Entry 8SS4 (electron microscopy, 3.30 A resolution); this record covers chains B and E of the 6 polymer chains in the assembly.

# Chain B
Name: Glutamate receptor 2, Voltage-dependent calcium channel gamma-5 subunit chimera
Organism: Rattus norvegicus
UniProtKB: chimeric construct of P19491, Q8VHW8: residues 10-826 from P19491 (GRIA2_RAT), isoform P19491-2 positions 25-841 (UniProt number = residue number + 15); residues 832-1035 from Q8VHW8 positions 4-207 (UniProt number = residue number - 828)
Amino-acid sequence (1026 residues; numbered 10 to 1035; the number before each row is that of its first residue):
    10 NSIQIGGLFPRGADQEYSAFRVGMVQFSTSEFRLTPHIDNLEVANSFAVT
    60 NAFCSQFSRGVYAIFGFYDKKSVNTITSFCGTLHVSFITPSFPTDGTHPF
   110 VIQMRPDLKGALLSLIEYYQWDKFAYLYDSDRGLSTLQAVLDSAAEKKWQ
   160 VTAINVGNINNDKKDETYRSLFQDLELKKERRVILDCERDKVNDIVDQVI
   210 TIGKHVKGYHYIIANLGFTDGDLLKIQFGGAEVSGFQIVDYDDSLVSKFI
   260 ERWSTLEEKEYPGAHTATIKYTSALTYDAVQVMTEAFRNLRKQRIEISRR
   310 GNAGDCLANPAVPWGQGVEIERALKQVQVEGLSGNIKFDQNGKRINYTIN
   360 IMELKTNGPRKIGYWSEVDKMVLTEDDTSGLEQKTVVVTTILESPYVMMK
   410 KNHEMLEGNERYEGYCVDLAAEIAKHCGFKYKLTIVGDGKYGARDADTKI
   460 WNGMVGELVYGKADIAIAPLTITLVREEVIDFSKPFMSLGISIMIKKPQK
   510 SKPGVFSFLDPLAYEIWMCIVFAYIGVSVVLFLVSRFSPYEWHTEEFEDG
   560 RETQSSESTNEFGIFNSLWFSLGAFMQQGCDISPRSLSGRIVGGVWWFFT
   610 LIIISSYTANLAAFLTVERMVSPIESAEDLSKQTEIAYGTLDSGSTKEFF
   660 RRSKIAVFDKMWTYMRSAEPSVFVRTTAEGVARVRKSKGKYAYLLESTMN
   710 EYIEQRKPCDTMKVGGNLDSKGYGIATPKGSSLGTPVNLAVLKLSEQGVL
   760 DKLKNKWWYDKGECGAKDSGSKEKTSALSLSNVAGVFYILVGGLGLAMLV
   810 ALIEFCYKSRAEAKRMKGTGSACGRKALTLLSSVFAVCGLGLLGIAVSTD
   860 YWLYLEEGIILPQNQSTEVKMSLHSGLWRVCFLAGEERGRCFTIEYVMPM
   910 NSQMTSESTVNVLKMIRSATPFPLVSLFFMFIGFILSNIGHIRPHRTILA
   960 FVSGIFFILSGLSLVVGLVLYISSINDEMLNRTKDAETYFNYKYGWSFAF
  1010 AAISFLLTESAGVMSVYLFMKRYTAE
Disordered / not traced: 10-391, 550-568, 776-781, 821-1035
Differences from the reference sequence: conflict E241 (Asn256 in P19491), L382 (Val397 in P19491), E384 (Gly405 in P19491), D385 (Asn406 in P19491), Q392 (Asn413 in P19491), S754 (Asn775 in P19491), V758 (Leu779 in P19491); linker (827-831)
Disulfides: C718-C773
Ligand contacts: spermidine (SPD): Q586, Q587, G588

# Chain E
Name: Protein cornichon homolog 2
Organism: Homo sapiens
UniProtKB: Q6PI25 (CNIH2_HUMAN); residues 1-160 here = UniProt positions 1-160
Amino-acid sequence (160 residues; each row starts with the number of its first residue):
     1 MAFTFAAFCYMLTLVLCASLIFFVIWHIIAFDELRTDFKNPIDQGNPARA
    51 RERLKNIERICCLLRKLVVPEYSIHGLFCLMFLCAAEWVTLGLNIPLLFY
   101 HLWRYFHRPADGSEVMYDAVSIMNADILNYCQKESWCKLAFYLLSFFYYL
   151 YSMVYTLVSF
Disordered / not traced: 1, 38-55, 160

# How chain B and chain E interact
Residue-residue contacts (19):
  M527(B) with F5(E), hydrophobic
  C528(B) with F5(E), hydrophobic; F8(E), hydrophobic
  F531(B) with F5(E), hydrophobic; L12(E); M81(E), hydrophobic; C84(E), hydrophobic
  A532(B) with F8(E), hydrophobic
  I534(B) with L77(E), hydrophobic
  G535(B) with L12(E)
  V538(B) with L16(E), hydrophobic
  V539(B) with L16(E), hydrophobic
  L542(B) with S19(E); I74(E), hydrophobic
  R545(B) with F23(E); L67(E); P70(E)
  F546(B) with F23(E), hydrophobic; L67(E), hydrophobic
Interface residues without a listed pair, chain B (13 interface residues in all): E524, F541
Interface residues without a listed pair, chain E (16 interface residues in all): T4, F22, K66, L80

# Overview
13 residues of chain B face 16 of chain E across their interface. Bound to chain B: spermidine.
Here chain B is Glutamate receptor 2, Voltage-dependent calcium channel gamma-5 subunit chimera (Rattus
norvegicus) and chain E is Protein cornichon homolog 2 (Homo sapiens). Entry 8SS4 (Structure of LBD-TMD of
AMPA receptor GluA2 in complex with auxiliary subunits TARP gamma-5 and cornichon-2 ...) was determined by
electron microscopy (same publication as 8SS2, 8SS3, 8SS6, 8SS7, 8SSA and 8SSB).
